PDB entry 4D0P | X-ray diffraction, 1.60 A resolution | chain A

[Chain A]
Protein: COP9 signalosome complex subunit 4
Source organism: Homo sapiens
UniProtKB: Q9BT78 (CSN4_HUMAN); residues 1-363 here = UniProt positions 1-363
Amino-acid sequence (387 residues; numbered -23 to 363; the number before each row is that of its first residue; numbers below 1 keep their minus sign (Met-23 is residue -23)):
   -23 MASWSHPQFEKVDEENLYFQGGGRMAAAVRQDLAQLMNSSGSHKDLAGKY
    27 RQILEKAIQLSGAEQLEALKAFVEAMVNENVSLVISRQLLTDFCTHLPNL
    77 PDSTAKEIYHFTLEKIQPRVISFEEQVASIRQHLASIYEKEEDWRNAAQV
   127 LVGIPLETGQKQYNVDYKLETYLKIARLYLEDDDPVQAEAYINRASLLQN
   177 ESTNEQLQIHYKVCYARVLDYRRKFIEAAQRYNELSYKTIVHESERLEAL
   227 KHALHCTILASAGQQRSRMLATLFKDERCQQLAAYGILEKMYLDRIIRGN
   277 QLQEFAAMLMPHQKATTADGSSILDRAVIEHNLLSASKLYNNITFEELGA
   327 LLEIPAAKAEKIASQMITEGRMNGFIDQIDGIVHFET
Not modelled in the structure: -23 to -9, 363
Differences from the reference sequence: expression tag (-23 to 0)
Curated features (UniProtKB/Swiss-Prot):
  - modified residue: Ala2 (N-acetylalanine), Lys25 (N6-acetyllysine)
Metal / ion sites: Na+ site 1: Ser313, Tyr316; Na+ site 2: Ser340, Thr344

[In short]
The Na+ site 1 is built by Ser313 and Tyr316. Ser340 and Thr344 form the Na+ site 2.
Chain A is COP9 signalosome complex subunit 4 (Homo sapiens); the structure, Crystal structure of human CSN4,
was determined by X-ray diffraction.
